PDB entry 1FYR | X-ray diffraction, 2.40 A resolution | chains A and I of the 4 polymer chains in the assembly

Chain A:
Name: Growth factor receptor-bound protein 2
Source organism: Homo sapiens
Notes: fragment: sh2 domain
UniProt: P29354 (GRB2_HUMAN); numbering as in UniProt (aligned over 50-161)
Chain sequence (114 residues; each row starts with the number of its first residue):
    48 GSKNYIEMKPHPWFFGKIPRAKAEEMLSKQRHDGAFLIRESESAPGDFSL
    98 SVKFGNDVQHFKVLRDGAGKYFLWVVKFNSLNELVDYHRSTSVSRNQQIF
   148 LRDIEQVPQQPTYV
Unresolved in the structure: 48-57, 153-161
Sequence notes: cloning artifact (48-49)

Chain I:
Name: Hepatocyte growth factor receptor peptide
Notes: fragment: residues 1356-1359 (residues 0-3 in coordinates)
UniProt: P08581 (MET_HUMAN); residues 0-3 here correspond to UniProt positions 1356-1359 (UniProt number = residue number + 1356)
Chain sequence (5 residues; numbered -1 to 3; the number before each row is that of its first residue; numbers below 1 keep their minus sign (ACE-1 is residue -1)):
    -1 XYVNV
Sequence notes: modified residue (0)
Modified positions: ACE (acetyl group) at position -1; Tyr0 (o-phosphotyrosine; PTR)
Swiss-Prot annotation at these positions:
  - modified residue: Tyr0 (Phosphotyrosine)

Chain A / chain I interface:
Pairs across the interface - 20 pairs, chain A then chain I:
  Arg67(A) - ACE_-1(I)  hydrogen bond (side chain-backbone)
  Arg67(A) - Tyr0(I)
  Arg86(A) - Tyr0(I)
  Ser88(A) - Tyr0(I)
  Glu89(A) - Tyr0(I)
  Ser90(A) - Tyr0(I)
  Ser96(A) - Tyr0(I)
  Gln106(A) - Val1(I)
  His107(A) - ACE_-1(I)
  His107(A) - Tyr0(I)
  His107(A) - Val1(I)  hydrogen bond (backbone-backbone)
  Phe108(A) - Tyr0(I)
  Phe108(A) - Val1(I)  hydrophobic
  Phe108(A) - Asn2(I)
  Lys109(A) - Tyr0(I)
  Lys109(A) - Asn2(I)  hydrogen bond (backbone-side chain)
  Lys109(A) - Val3(I)
  Leu120(A) - Asn2(I)  hydrogen bond (backbone-side chain)
  Trp121(A) - Val1(I)
  Trp121(A) - Asn2(I)
Other interface residues (no listed pair), chain A (13 interface residues in all): Leu111

In short:
Chain A and chain I form an interface of 13 and 5 residues respectively; the contacts include 4 hydrogen
bonds. Polar contacts include Arg67(A)-ACE_-1(I), Lys109(A)-Asn2(I) and Leu120(A)-Asn2(I).
Chain A is Growth factor receptor-bound protein 2 (Homo sapiens) and chain I is Hepatocyte growth factor
receptor peptide; the structure, Dimer formation through domain swapping in the crystal structure of the
GRB2-SH2 ac-pyvnv complex, was determined by X-ray diffraction.
